PDB entry 3M3Y | X-ray diffraction, 3.18 A resolution | chains A and R of the 13 polymer chains in the assembly

# Chain A
Protein: DNA-directed RNA polymerase II subunit RPB1
Organism: Saccharomyces cerevisiae
Notes: EC 2.7.7.6
UniProt: P04050 (RPB1_YEAST); residues 1-1733 here = UniProt positions 1-1733
Chain sequence (1733 residues; row label = number of the first residue in the row):
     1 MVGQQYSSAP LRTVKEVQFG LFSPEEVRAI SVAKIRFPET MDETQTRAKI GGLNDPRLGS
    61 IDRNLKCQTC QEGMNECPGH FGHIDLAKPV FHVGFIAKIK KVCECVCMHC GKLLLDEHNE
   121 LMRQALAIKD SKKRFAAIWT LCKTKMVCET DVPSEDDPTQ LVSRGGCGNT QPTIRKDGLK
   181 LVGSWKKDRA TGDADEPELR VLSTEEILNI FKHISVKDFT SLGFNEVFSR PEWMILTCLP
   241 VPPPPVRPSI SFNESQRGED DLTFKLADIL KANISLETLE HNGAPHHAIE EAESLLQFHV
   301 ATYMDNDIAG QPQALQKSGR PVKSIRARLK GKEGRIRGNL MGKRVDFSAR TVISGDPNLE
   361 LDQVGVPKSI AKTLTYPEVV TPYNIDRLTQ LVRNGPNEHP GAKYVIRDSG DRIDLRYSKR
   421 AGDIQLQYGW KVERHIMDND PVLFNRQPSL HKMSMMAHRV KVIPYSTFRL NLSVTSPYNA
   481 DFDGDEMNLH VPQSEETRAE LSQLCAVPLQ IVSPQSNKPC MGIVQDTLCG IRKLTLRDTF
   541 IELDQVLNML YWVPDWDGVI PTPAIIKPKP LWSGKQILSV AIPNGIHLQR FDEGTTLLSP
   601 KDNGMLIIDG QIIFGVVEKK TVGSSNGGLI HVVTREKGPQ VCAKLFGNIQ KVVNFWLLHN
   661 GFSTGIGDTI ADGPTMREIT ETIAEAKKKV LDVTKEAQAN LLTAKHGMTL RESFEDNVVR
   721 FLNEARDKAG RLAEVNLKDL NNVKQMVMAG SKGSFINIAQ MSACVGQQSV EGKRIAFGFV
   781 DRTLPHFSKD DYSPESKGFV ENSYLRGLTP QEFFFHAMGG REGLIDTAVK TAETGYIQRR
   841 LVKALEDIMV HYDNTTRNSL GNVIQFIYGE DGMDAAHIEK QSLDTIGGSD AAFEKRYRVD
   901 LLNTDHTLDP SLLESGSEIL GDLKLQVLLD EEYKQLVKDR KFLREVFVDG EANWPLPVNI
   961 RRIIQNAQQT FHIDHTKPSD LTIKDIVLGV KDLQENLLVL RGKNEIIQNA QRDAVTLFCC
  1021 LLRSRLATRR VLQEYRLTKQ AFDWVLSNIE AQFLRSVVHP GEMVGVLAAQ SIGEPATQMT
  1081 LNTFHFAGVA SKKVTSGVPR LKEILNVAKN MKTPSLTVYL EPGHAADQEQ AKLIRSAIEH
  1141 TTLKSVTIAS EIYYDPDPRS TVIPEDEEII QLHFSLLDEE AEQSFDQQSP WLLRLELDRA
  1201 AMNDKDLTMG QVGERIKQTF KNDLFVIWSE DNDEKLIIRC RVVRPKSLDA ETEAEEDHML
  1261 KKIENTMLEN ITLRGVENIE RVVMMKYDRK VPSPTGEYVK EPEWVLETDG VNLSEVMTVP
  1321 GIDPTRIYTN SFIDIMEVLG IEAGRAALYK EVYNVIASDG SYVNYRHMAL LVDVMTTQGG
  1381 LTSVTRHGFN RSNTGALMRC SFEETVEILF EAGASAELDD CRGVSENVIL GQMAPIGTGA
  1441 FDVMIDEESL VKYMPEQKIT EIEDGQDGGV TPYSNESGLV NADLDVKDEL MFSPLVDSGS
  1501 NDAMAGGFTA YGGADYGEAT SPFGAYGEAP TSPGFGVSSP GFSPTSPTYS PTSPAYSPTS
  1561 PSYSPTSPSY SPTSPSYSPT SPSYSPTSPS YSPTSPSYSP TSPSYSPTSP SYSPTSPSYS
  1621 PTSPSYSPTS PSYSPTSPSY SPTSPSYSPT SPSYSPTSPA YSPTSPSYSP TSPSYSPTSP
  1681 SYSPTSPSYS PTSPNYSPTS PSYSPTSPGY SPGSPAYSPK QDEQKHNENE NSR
Unresolved in the structure: 1-2, 155-160, 187-198, 1082-1091, 1177-1186, 1244-1253, 1446-1733
Metal / ion sites: Zn2+ site 1: Cys70, Cys77, His80; Zn2+ site 2: Cys110, Cys167; Mg2+: Asp481, Asp483, Asp485 (shared with A10(R), C11(R) of chain R)
Residues lining bound ligands: cis-diammine(pyridine)chloroplatinum(II) (C7P): Ala828, Thr831, Ala832
From the paper describing this entry:
  - binding site for cis-diammine(pyridine)chloroplatinum(II): Ala828, Thr831

# Chain R
Molecule: 11-nt RNA strand
Sequence (11 nucleotides; row label = number of the first residue in the row):
     1 AUGGAGAGGA C
Metal / ion sites: Mg2+: A10, C11 (shared with Asp481(A), Asp483(A), Asp485(A) of chain A)

# Chain A / chain R interface
Pairs across the interface (10):
  Ile250(A) - A1(R)  sugar contact
  Ser251(A) - A1(R)  base contact
  Phe252(A) - A1(R)  base contact
  Arg446(A) - A10(R)  hydrogen bond to the sugar
  Arg446(A) - C11(R)  hydrogen bond to the sugar
  Pro448(A) - C11(R)  base contact
  Asn479(A) - C11(R)  sugar contact
  Asp483(A) - A10(R)  phosphate contact
  Asp483(A) - C11(R)  phosphate contact
  Asp485(A) - A10(R)  hydrogen bond to the sugar
Other interface residues (no listed pair), chain A (12 interface residues in all): Arg350, Asp481, Gly484, Thr831
Other interface residues (no listed pair), chain R (4 interface residues in all): G9

# In short
12 residues of chain A and 4 residues of chain R are in contact, with 3 hydrogen bonds. Polar contacts include
Arg446(A)-A10(R), Arg446(A)-C11(R) and Asp485(A)-A10(R). Ligands of chain A:
cis-diammine(pyridine)chloroplatinum(II). Cys70(A), Cys77(A) and His80(A) form the Zn2+ site 1. The paper
reports a binding site for cis-diammine(pyridine)chloroplatinum(II) at Ala828(A) and Thr831(A).
Chain A is DNA-directed RNA polymerase II subunit RPB1 (Saccharomyces cerevisiae) and chain R is an 11-nt RNA
strand; the structure, RNA polymerase II elongation complex C, was determined by X-ray diffraction together
with 3M4O from the same study.
